Entry 8QCT (electron microscopy, 2.60 A resolution); this record covers chain A.

== Chain A ==
Name: Heme transporter FLVCR1
Source organism: Homo sapiens
UniProtKB: Q9Y5Y0 (FLVC1_HUMAN); residue numbers follow UniProt; this construct covers 1-555
Sequence (563 residues; numbered 1 to 563; the number before each row is that of its first residue):
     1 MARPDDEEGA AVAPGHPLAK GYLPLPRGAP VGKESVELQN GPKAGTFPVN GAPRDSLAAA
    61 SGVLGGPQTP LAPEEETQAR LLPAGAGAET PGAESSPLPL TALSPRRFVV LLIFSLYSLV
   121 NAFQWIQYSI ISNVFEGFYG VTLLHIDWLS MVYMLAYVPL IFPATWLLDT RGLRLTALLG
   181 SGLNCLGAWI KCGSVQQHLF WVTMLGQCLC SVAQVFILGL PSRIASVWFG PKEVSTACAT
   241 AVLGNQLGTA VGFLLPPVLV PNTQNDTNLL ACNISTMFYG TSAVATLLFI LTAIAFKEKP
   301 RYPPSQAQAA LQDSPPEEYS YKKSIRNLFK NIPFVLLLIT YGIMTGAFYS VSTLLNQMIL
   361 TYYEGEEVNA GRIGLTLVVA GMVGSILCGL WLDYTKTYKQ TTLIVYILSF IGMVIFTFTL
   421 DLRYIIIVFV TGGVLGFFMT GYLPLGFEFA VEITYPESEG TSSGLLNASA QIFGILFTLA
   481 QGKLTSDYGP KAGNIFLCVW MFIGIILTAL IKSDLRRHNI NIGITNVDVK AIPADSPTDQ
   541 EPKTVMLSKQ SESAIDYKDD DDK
Unresolved in the structure: 1-99, 518-563
Sequence notes: expression tag (556-563)
Residues lining bound ligands: choline ion (CHT): Ala-122, Trp-125, Tyr-153, Met-154, Gln-214, Leu-218, Asn-245, Thr-249, Tyr-349, Gln-471
From the paper describing this entry:
  - binding site for choline ion: Trp-125
  - binding site for choline ion: Gln-214, Tyr-349, Gln-471 (from molecular simulation)
  - specificity-determining residues: Gln-214

== Summary ==
Bound to chain A: choline ion. The paper reports a binding site for choline ion at Trp-125, Gln-214 and
Tyr-349 among others; the specificity determinant Gln-214.
Chain A is Heme transporter FLVCR1 (Homo sapiens); the structure, Cryo-EM structure of the inward-facing
choline-bound FLVCR1, was determined by electron microscopy together with 8QCS, 8QCX, 8QCY, 8QD0 and 8R8T from
the same study.
